5L1J - chains A and P of the 3 polymer chains in the assembly; structure by X-ray diffraction, 1.94 A resolution.

== Chain A ==
Molecule: DNA polymerase eta
Organism: Homo sapiens
Notes: EC 2.7.7.7
UniProtKB: Q9Y253 (POLH_HUMAN); residue numbers follow UniProt; this construct covers 1-432
Chain sequence (435 residues; numbered -2 to 432; the number before each row is that of its first residue; numbers below 1 keep their minus sign (Gly-2 is residue -2)):
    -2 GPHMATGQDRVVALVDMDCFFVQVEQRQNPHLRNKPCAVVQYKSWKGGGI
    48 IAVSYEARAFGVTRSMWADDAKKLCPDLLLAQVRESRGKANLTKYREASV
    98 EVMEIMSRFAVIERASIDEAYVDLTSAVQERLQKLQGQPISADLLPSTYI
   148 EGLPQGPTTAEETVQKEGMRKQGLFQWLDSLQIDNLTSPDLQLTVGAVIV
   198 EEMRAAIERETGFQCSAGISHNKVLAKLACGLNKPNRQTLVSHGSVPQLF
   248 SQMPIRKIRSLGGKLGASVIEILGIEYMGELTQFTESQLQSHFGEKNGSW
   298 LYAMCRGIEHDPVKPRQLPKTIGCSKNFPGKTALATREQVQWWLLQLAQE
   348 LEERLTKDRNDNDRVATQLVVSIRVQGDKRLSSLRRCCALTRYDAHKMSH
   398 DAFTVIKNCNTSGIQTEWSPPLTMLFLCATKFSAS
Unresolved in the structure: 155-159
Sequence notes: expression tag (-2 to 0)
Bound ions: Mg2+ site 1: Asp13, Met14, Asp115 (together with 1FZ); Mg2+ site 2: Asp13, Asp115, Glu116 (together with 1FZ) (shared with DT8(P) of chain P)
Small-molecule neighbours: 1FZ (5'-O-[(R)-hydroxy{[(R)-hydroxy(phosphonooxy)phosphoryl]amino}phosphoryl]thymidine): Asp13, Met14, Asp15, Cys16, Phe17, Phe18, Ile48, Ala49, Tyr52, Arg55, Arg61, Ile114, Asp115, Glu116, Lys231
Swiss-Prot annotation at these positions:
  - binding site (Mg(2+)): Asp13, Met14, Asp115, Glu116
  - binding site (Mn(2+)): Asp13, Met14, Asp115, Glu116
  - binding site (a 2'-deoxyribonucleoside 5'-triphosphate): Arg61
  - natural variant: Val37 (deletion: In XPV), Leu75 (deletion: In XPV), Arg93 (R93P: In XPV), Arg111 (R111H: In XPV), Thr122 (T122P: In XPV), Gly153 (G153D: In a breast cancer sample), Thr191 (T191P: In XPV), Gly263 (G263V: In XPV), Val266 (V266D: In XPV), Gly295 (G295R: In XPV), Arg361 (R361S: In XPV)
  - mutagenesis: Tyr52 (Y52A/F: Reduces DNA polymerase activity; Y52E: Reduces DNA polymerase activity. Increases fidelity of replication and reduces translesion bypass), Arg61 (R61A: Reduces enzymatic activity by two-thirds), Ser62 (S62G: Increased DNA polymerase activity and translesion bypass compared to wild-type), Ala68 (A68S/V: Severe reduction in thymine dimer translesion bypass), Asn324 to Pro326 (Reduces binding to chromatin and to monoubiquitinated PCNA. Abolishes binding to monoubiquitinated PCNA; when associated with 705-E--H-713 Del)
From the paper describing this entry:
  - binding site for the 12-nt DNA strand: Gln38
  - conformationally variable residues (side-chain flip): Arg61
  - binding site for 1FZ: Arg61

== Chain P ==
Molecule: 8-nt DNA strand
Sequence (8 nucleotides; numbered 1 to 8; the number before each row is that of its first residue):
     1 AGCGTCAT
Bound ions: Mg2+: DT8 (together with 1FZ) (shared with Asp13(A), Asp115(A), Glu116(A) of chain A)

== Chain A / chain P interface ==
Pairs across the interface (24):
  Ser113(A) - DT8(P)  hydrogen bond to the phosphate
  Asp115(A) - DT8(P)  phosphate contact
  Glu116(A) - DT8(P)  sugar contact
  Lys224(A) - DA7(P)  phosphate contact
  Lys224(A) - DT8(P)  salt bridge to the phosphate
  Ile255(A) - DA7(P)  phosphate contact
  Arg256(A) - DA7(P)  phosphate contact
  Ser257(A) - DC6(P)  phosphate contact
  Ser257(A) - DA7(P)  hydrogen bond to the phosphate
  Leu258(A) - DA7(P)  hydrogen bond to the phosphate
  Gly259(A) - DA7(P)  hydrogen bond to the phosphate
  Gly260(A) - DC6(P)  phosphate contact
  Gly260(A) - DA7(P)  phosphate contact
  Lys261(A) - DT5(P)  salt bridge to the phosphate
  Lys261(A) - DC6(P)  hydrogen bond to the phosphate
  Leu262(A) - DC6(P)  hydrogen bond to the phosphate
  Arg377(A) - DG4(P)  salt bridge to the phosphate
  Leu378(A) - DT5(P)  base contact
  Leu381(A) - DC3(P)  phosphate contact
  Arg382(A) - DG2(P)  sugar contact
  Arg382(A) - DC3(P)  hydrogen bond to the phosphate
  Arg382(A) - DG4(P)  hydrogen bond to the base
  Arg383(A) - DG2(P)  phosphate contact
  Cys384(A) - DG2(P)  hydrogen bond to the phosphate
Other interface residues (no listed pair), chain A (21 interface residues in all): Arg61, Ser379, Ser380
Other interface residues (no listed pair), chain P (8 interface residues in all): DA1

== Summary ==
The interface between chain A and chain P involves 21 residues on one side and 8 on the other; the contacts
include 9 hydrogen bonds and 3 salt bridges. Among the polar pairs are Arg382(A)-DG4(P), Ser113(A)-DT8(P) and
Ser257(A)-DA7(P). From the paper: a binding site for the 12-nt DNA strand at Gln38(A); a binding site for 1FZ
at Arg61(A).
Chain A is DNA polymerase eta (Homo sapiens) and chain P is an 8-nt DNA strand; the structure, Crystal
Structure of Human DNA Polymerase Eta Inserting dTMPNPP Opposite O6-Methyl-2'-deoxyguanosine, was determined
by X-ray diffraction, deposited together with 5L1I, 5L1K and 5L1L.
